2VF5 - chain X; structure by X-ray diffraction, 2.90 A resolution.

# Chain X
Molecule: Glucosamine--fructose-6-phosphate aminotransferase
Source organism: Escherichia coli
Notes: EC 2.6.1.16
UniProtKB: P17169 (GLMS_ECOLI); residues 1-608 here correspond to UniProt positions 2-609 (UniProt number = residue number + 1)
Sequence (608 residues; each row starts with the number of its first residue):
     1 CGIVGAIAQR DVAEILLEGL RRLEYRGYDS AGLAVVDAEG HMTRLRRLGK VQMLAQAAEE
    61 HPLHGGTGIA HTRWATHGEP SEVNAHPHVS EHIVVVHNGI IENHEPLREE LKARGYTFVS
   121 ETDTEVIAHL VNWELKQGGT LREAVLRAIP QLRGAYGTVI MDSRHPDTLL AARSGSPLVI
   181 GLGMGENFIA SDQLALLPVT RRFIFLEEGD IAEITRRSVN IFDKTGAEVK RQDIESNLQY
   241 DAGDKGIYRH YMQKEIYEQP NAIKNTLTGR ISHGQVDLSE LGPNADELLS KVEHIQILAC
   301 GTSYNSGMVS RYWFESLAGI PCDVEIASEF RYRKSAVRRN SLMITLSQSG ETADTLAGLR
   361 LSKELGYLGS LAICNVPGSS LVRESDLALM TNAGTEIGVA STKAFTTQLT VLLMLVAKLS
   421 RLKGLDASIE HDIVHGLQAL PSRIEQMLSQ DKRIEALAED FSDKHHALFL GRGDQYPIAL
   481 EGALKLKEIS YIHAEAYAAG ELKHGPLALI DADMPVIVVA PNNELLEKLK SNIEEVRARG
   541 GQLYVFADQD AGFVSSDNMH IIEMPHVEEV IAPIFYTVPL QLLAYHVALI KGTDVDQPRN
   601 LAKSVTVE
Unresolved in the structure: 1-242
Residues lining bound ligands: glucosamine 6-phosphate (GLP; 2-amino-2-deoxy-6-O-phosphono-alpha-D-glucopyranose): Cys-300, Gly-301, Thr-302, Ser-303, Leu-346, Ser-347, Gln-348, Ser-349, Thr-352, Val-399, Ala-400, Ser-401, Glu-488, Ala-602, Lys-603, Ser-604
Reported in the primary citation:
  - binding site for glucosamine 6-phosphate: Lys-485, Glu-488, His-504, Ala-602
  - catalytic residues: His-504 (proposed by the authors, not directly observed)
  - conformationally variable residues (helix shift, loop rearrangement, order/disorder transition, side-chain flip): Lys-503, His-504, Leu-526 to Arg-539, Ala-602 to Glu-608
  - catalytic residues: Lys-485, Glu-488, Lys-603 (citing earlier work)
  - contacts within the chain: Lys-503/Glu-535 (salt bridge), Ile-510/Arg-539
  - self-association interface (contacts with another copy of this molecule); pairs are residue here / residue on that copy: Lys-503/Asn-600, Arg-539/Asn-600
  - interface residues: Lys-503, Arg-539

# Overview
Bound to chain X: glucosamine 6-phosphate. From the paper: catalytic residues His-504, Lys-485 and Glu-488
among others; a binding site for glucosamine 6-phosphate at Lys-485, Glu-488 and His-504 among others.
Chain X is Glucosamine--fructose-6-phosphate aminotransferase (Escherichia coli); the structure,
Glucosamine-6-phosphate synthase in complex with glucosamine-6- phosphate, was determined by X-ray diffraction
(same publication as 2VF4).
